PDB entry 7BQ7 | X-ray diffraction, 2.37 A resolution | chains A and B

Chain A:
Protein: 2'-O-methyltransferase
Source organism: Severe acute respiratory syndrome coronavirus 2
Notes: EC 2.1.1.-
Reference sequence: P0DTD1 (R1AB_SARS2); residues 1-298 here correspond to UniProt positions 6799-7096 (UniProt number = residue number + 6798)
Amino-acid sequence (298 residues; row label = number of the first residue in the row):
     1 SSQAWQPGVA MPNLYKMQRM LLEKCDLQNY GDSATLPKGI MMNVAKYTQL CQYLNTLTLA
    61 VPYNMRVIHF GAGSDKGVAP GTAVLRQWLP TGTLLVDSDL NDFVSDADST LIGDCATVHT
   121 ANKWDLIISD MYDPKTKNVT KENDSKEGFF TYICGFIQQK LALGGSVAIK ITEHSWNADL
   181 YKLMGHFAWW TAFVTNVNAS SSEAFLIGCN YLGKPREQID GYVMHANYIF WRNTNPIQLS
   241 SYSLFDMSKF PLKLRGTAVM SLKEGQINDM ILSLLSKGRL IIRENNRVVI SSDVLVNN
Disordered / not traced: 298
Residues lining bound ligands: S-adenosylmethionine (SAM): N43, Y47, H69, G71, A72, G73, S74, A79, P80, G81, D99, L100, N101, G113, D114, C115, D130, M131, Y132, F149
Curated features (UniProtKB/Swiss-Prot):
  - active site: K46, D130, K170, E203

Chain B:
Protein: Non-structural protein 10
Source organism: Severe acute respiratory syndrome coronavirus 2
Reference sequence: P0DTD1 (R1AB_SARS2); residues 1-139 here correspond to UniProt positions 4254-4392 (UniProt number = residue number + 4253)
Amino-acid sequence (139 residues; each row starts with the number of its first residue):
     1 AGNATEVPAN STVLSFCAFA VDAAKAYKDY LASGGQPITN CVKMLCTHTG TGQAITVTPE
    61 ANMDQESFGG ASCCLYCRCH IDHPNPKGFC DLKGKYVQIP TTCANDPVGF TLRNTVCTVC
   121 GMWKGYGCSC DQLREPMLQ
Disordered / not traced: 1-17, 131-139
Construct notes: conflict R113 (Lys4366 in P0DTD1)
Ion coordination: Zn2+ site 1 near H83 (its only coordinating residue here); Zn2+ site 2: C117, C130
Curated features (UniProtKB/Swiss-Prot):
  - binding site (Zn(2+)): C74, C77, H83, C90, C117, C120, C128, C130
  - site: Q139 (Cleavage)

How chain A and chain B interact:
Pairs across the interface (40):
  K38(A) with K43(B), hydrogen bond (backbone-side chain)
  G39(A) with K43(B)
  I40(A) with K43(B); M44(B); L45(B), hydrophobic
  M41(A) with N40(B); C41(B)
  V44(A) with V42(B), hydrophobic; K43(B)
  T48(A) with L45(B)
  K76(A) with N40(B)
  V78(A) with N40(B); V42(B), hydrophobic; S72(B); R78(B)
  P80(A) with V42(B), hydrophobic
  A83(A) with M44(B); Y96(B), hydrogen bond (backbone-side chain)
  V84(A) with M44(B)
  R86(A) with G94(B), hydrogen bond (side chain-backbone); Y96(B)
  Q87(A) with M44(B); L45(B), hydrogen bond (side chain-backbone); P59(B); Y96(B), hydrogen bond (backbone-side chain)
  T91(A) with V57(B)
  V104(A) with A71(B), hydrophobic; C77(B)
  S105(A) with A71(B); K93(B)
  D106(A) with G70(B), hydrogen bond (side chain-backbone); A71(B), hydrogen bond (side chain-backbone); K93(B); G94(B), hydrogen bond (side chain-backbone); K95(B)
  A107(A) with K93(B), hydrogen bond (backbone-side chain)
  L244(A) with L45(B), hydrophobic
  M247(A) with L45(B); T47(B)
  S248(A) with T47(B)
Also at the interface, not in a pair above, chain A (25 interface residues in all): P37, A45, D102, D108
Also at the interface, not in a pair above, chain B (23 interface residues in all): C46, T58, G69, H80, L92

Summary:
Chain A and chain B form an interface of 25 and 23 residues respectively; the contacts include 9 hydrogen
bonds. Among the polar pairs are K38(A)-K43(B), A83(A)-Y96(B) and R86(A)-G94(B). Chain A binds
S-adenosylmethionine.
Chain A is 2'-O-methyltransferase and chain B is Non-structural protein 10, both from Severe acute respiratory
syndrome coronavirus 2; the structure, Crystal structure of 2019-nCoV nsp16-nsp10 complex, was determined by
X-ray diffraction.
